PDB entry 9NH8 | electron microscopy, 3.20 A resolution | chains H and J of the 12 polymer chains in the assembly

[Chain H]
Protein: Histone H2B 1.1
Organism: Xenopus laevis
UniProtKB: P02281 (H2B11_XENLA); residues 1-122 here correspond to UniProt positions 5-126 (UniProt number = residue number + 4)
Sequence (123 residues; row label = number of the first residue in the row; numbering starts at 0):
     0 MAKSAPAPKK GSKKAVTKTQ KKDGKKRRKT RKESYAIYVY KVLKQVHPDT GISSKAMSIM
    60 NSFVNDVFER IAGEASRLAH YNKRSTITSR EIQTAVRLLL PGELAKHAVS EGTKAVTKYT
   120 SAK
Not modelled in the structure: 0-28, 122
Sequence notes: initiating methionine (0); engineered mutation Thr29 (Ser33 in P02281)
UniProt features mapped onto this chain:
  - modified residue: Lys2 (N6-acetyllysine), Lys9 (N6-acetyllysine), Ser11 (Phosphoserine), Lys12 (N6-acetyllysine), Lys17 (N6-acetyllysine)
  - glycosylation: Ser109 (O-linked (GlcNAc) serine)
  - cross-link: Lys117 (Glycyl lysine isopeptide (Lys-Gly) (interchain with G-Cter in ubiquitin))

[Chain J]
Molecule: 205-nt DNA strand
Organism: synthetic construct
Sequence (205 nucleotides; each row starts with the number of its first residue; numbers below 1 keep their minus sign (DC-102 is residue -102)):
  -102 CCTGTTATTC CTAGTAATCA ATCAGTGCCT ATCGATGTAT ATATCTGACA CGTGCCTGGA
   -42 GACTAGGGAG TAATCCCCTT GGCGGTTAAA ACGCGGGGGA CAGCGCGTAC GTGCGTTTAA
    18 GCGGTGCTAG AGCTGTCTAC GACCAATTGA GCGGCCTCGG CACCGGGATT CTGATGGCTG
    78 GAATTCGCAC ATCTAAGCTT TAGTT
Not modelled in the structure: -102 to -77, 80-102

[How chain H and chain J interact]
Residue-residue contacts (12; chain H residue first):
  Thr29(H) with DC30(J), hydrogen bond to the phosphate
  Tyr39(H) with DA-53(J), hydrogen bond to the phosphate; DC-52(J), phosphate contact
  Gly50(H) with DA-53(J), phosphate contact
  Ile51(H) with DC-54(J), sugar contact; DA-53(J), hydrogen bond to the phosphate
  Ser52(H) with DC-54(J), phosphate contact
  Ser53(H) with DC-54(J), hydrogen bond to the phosphate
  Arg83(H) with DA-34(J), phosphate contact; DG-33(J), salt bridge to the phosphate
  Ser84(H) with DA-34(J), hydrogen bond to the phosphate
  Thr85(H) with DA-34(J), hydrogen bond to the phosphate
Other interface residues (no listed pair), chain H (12 interface residues in all): Arg30, Glu32, Lys82
Other interface residues (no listed pair), chain J (9 interface residues in all): DT-46, DG-45, DG-35

[In short]
Chain H and chain J form an interface of 12 and 9 residues respectively; the contacts include 6 hydrogen bonds
and 1 salt bridge. Polar contacts include Thr29(H)-DC30(J), Tyr39(H)-DA-53(J) and Ile51(H)-DA-53(J).
Chain H is Histone H2B 1.1 (Xenopus laevis) and chain J is a 205-nt DNA strand (synthetic construct); the
structure, CHD1-nucleosome complex (anchored state), was determined by electron microscopy, deposited together
with 9EAR.
